Entry 4A9A (X-ray diffraction, 2.67 A resolution); this record covers chains A and C.

# Chain A
Molecule: Ribosome-interacting gtpase 1
Source organism: Saccharomyces cerevisiae
UniProtKB: P39729 (RBG1_YEAST); residues 1-369 here = UniProt positions 1-369
Chain sequence (376 residues; each row starts with the number of its first residue; numbers below 1 keep their minus sign (Met-6 is residue -6)):
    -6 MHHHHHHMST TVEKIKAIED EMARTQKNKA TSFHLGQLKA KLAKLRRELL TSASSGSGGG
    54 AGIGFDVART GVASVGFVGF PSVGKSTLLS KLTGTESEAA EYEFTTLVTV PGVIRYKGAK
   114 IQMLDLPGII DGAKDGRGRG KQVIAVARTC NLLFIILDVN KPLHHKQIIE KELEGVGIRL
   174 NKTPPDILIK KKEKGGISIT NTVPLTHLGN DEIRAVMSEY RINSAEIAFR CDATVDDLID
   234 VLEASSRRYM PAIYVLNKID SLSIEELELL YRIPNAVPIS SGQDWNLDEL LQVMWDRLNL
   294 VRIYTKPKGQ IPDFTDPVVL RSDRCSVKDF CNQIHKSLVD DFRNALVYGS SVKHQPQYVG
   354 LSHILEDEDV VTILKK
Disordered / not traced: -6 to 1, 46-52, 126-130
Differences from the reference sequence: expression tag (-6 to 0)
Swiss-Prot annotation at these positions:
  - binding site (GTP): Gly72 to Ser79, Asp118 to Ile122, Asn250 to Asp253
  - modified residue: Ser2 (N-acetylserine)
What the authors report for this chain:
  - contacts within the chain: Glu12-Arg39 (hydrogen bond), Glu14-His27 (hydrogen bond)
  - mutagenesis - S79N: abolished catalytic activity
  - mutagenesis - S79N: unchanged binding to Tma46

# Chain C
Molecule: Translation machinery-associated protein 46
Source organism: Saccharomyces cerevisiae
Notes: fragment: dfrp domain, residues 205-345
UniProtKB: Q12000 (TMA46_YEAST); residues 205-345 here = UniProt positions 205-345
Chain sequence (142 residues; each row starts with the number of its first residue):
   204 MEQKRLERES LEKQPKITLE EFIETERGKL DKSKLTPITI ANFAQWKKDH VIAKINAEKK
   264 LSSKRKPTGR EIILKMSAEN KSFETDNADM PDDVTQGSAW DLTEFTDALK KADHQDDGGI
   324 KDYGDGSNPT FDIKKANSAT LA
Disordered / not traced: 204-213, 283-301, 339-345
Differences from the reference sequence: expression tag (204)
What the authors report for this chain:
  - mutagenesis - I241A, I241A/F246A, W249A/K250E: decreased catalytic activity

# How chain A and chain C interact
Pairs across the interface (110):
  Ser83(A) - Ile336(C)
  Lys84(A) - Lys324(C)  hydrogen bond (backbone-side chain)
  Lys84(A) - Tyr326(C)
  Lys84(A) - Phe334(C)
  Leu85(A) - Lys324(C)
  Leu85(A) - Tyr326(C)  hydrogen bond (backbone-side chain)
  Thr86(A) - Lys324(C)
  Gly87(A) - Asp335(C)
  Gly87(A) - Ile336(C)
  Gly87(A) - Lys337(C)  hydrogen bond (backbone-backbone)
  Thr88(A) - Lys337(C)
  Glu89(A) - Ile336(C)
  Glu89(A) - Lys337(C)  hydrogen bond (backbone-backbone)
  Glu89(A) - Lys338(C)
  Val106(A) - Ile323(C)
  Val106(A) - Lys324(C)
  Ile107(A) - Ile323(C)
  Ile107(A) - Lys324(C)
  Ile107(A) - Tyr326(C)  hydrophobic
  Arg108(A) - Asp316(C)  salt bridge
  Arg108(A) - His317(C)  hydrogen bond
  Arg108(A) - Asp320(C)  salt bridge
  Arg108(A) - Ile323(C)
  Arg108(A) - Lys324(C)  hydrogen bond (backbone-backbone)
  Arg108(A) - Asp325(C)
  Arg108(A) - Tyr326(C)  hydrogen bond (backbone-backbone)
  Tyr109(A) - Tyr326(C)  hydrophobic
  Tyr109(A) - Gly327(C)
  Tyr109(A) - Gly329(C)
  Lys110(A) - Gly327(C)  hydrogen bond (backbone-backbone)
  Lys110(A) - Asp328(C)
  Lys113(A) - Asp316(C)  salt bridge
  Lys113(A) - Ile323(C)
  Leu150(A) - Leu222(C)  hydrophobic
  Pro155(A) - Leu222(C)  hydrophobic
  Pro155(A) - Ile226(C)  hydrophobic
  Leu156(A) - Glu223(C)
  Leu156(A) - Ile226(C)  hydrophobic
  Leu156(A) - Glu227(C)
  Lys159(A) - Leu222(C)
  Lys159(A) - Glu223(C)  salt bridge
  Ile252(A) - Ile241(C)
  Asp253(A) - Ile241(C)
  Leu255(A) - Arg230(C)
  Leu255(A) - Ile241(C)
  Ser256(A) - Leu238(C)
  Ser256(A) - Thr239(C)
  Ser256(A) - Ile241(C)
  Ile257(A) - Thr239(C)  hydrogen bond (backbone-backbone)
  Ile257(A) - Pro240(C)
  Ile257(A) - Asn245(C)
  Ile257(A) - Trp249(C)
  Glu258(A) - Leu238(C)
  Glu258(A) - Thr239(C)  hydrogen bond
  Glu259(A) - Arg230(C)  salt bridge
  Glu259(A) - Leu233(C)
  Leu260(A) - Ile241(C)  hydrophobic
  Leu260(A) - Phe246(C)  hydrophobic
  Leu260(A) - Trp249(C)
  Glu261(A) - Trp249(C)  hydrogen bond
  Leu262(A) - Ile220(C)
  Leu262(A) - Phe225(C)  hydrophobic
  Leu263(A) - Phe225(C)  hydrophobic
  Tyr264(A) - Trp249(C)
  Tyr264(A) - His253(C)
  Arg265(A) - Gln217(C)
  Arg265(A) - Pro218(C)  hydrogen bond (side chain-backbone)
  Arg265(A) - Lys219(C)
  Arg265(A) - Ile220(C)  hydrogen bond (backbone-backbone)
  Ile266(A) - Ile220(C)
  Ile266(A) - Leu222(C)  hydrophobic
  Pro267(A) - Lys219(C)
  Pro267(A) - Ile220(C)
  Asp277(A) - Phe334(C)
  Trp278(A) - Ile241(C)
  Trp278(A) - Phe246(C)  hydrophobic
  Asn279(A) - Phe246(C)
  Asn279(A) - Trp249(C)
  Asn279(A) - Lys250(C)  hydrogen bond
  Leu280(A) - Phe334(C)  hydrophobic
  Asp281(A) - Lys250(C)  salt bridge
  Asp281(A) - Pro332(C)
  Glu282(A) - His253(C)  salt bridge
  Glu282(A) - Lys257(C)  salt bridge
  Leu284(A) - Tyr326(C)  hydrophobic
  Tyr297(A) - Arg273(C)
  Thr298(A) - Leu305(C)
  Phe307(A) - Arg273(C)
  Phe307(A) - Ile276(C)  hydrophobic
  Asp309(A) - His317(C)  salt bridge
  Gln326(A) - Leu312(C)
  His328(A) - Phe308(C)
  Leu331(A) - Trp303(C)
  Asp334(A) - Trp303(C)
  Tyr341(A) - Gly272(C)
  Tyr341(A) - Ile276(C)  hydrophobic
  Gly342(A) - Gly272(C)
  Gly342(A) - Ile275(C)
  Ser343(A) - Lys269(C)  hydrogen bond (backbone-side chain)
  Ser343(A) - Pro270(C)
  Val345(A) - Lys269(C)
  Gln348(A) - Ile275(C)
  Glu361(A) - Thr271(C)
  Glu361(A) - Gly272(C)  hydrogen bond (backbone-backbone)
  Glu361(A) - Arg273(C)  hydrogen bond (backbone-backbone)
  Val363(A) - Gly272(C)
  Val363(A) - Arg273(C)
  Ile366(A) - Trp303(C)
  Leu367(A) - Trp303(C)
  Lys368(A) - Trp303(C)
Interface residues without a listed pair, chain A (68 interface residues in all): Gly111, Val152, Leu249, Ser254, Gln276, Lys301, Pro305, Ile327, Phe335, Asp360, Asp362
Interface residues without a listed pair, chain C (59 interface residues in all): Thr221, Glu229, Lys237, Thr242, Ile243, Leu277, Met279, Ala302, Thr309, Lys313, Gly322
Interface features reported in the paper:
  - interface residues, chain A: Tyr264(A), Trp278(A)
  - interface residues, chain C: Phe246(C), Trp249(C), His253(C)

# Summary
Chain A and chain C form an interface of 68 and 59 residues respectively; the contacts include 17 hydrogen
bonds and 9 salt bridges. Among the polar pairs are Arg108(A)-Asp316(C), Arg108(A)-Asp320(C) and
Lys113(A)-Asp316(C). From the paper: I241A, I241A/F246A and W249A/K250E of chain C reduce catalytic activity;
interface residues Tyr264(A), Trp278(A) and Phe246(C) among others.
Chain A is Ribosome-interacting gtpase 1 and chain C is Translation machinery-associated protein 46, both from
Saccharomyces cerevisiae; the structure, Structure of Rbg1 in complex with Tma46 dfrp domain, was determined
by X-ray diffraction.
